Entry 7PH9 (electron microscopy, 8.70 A resolution (very low resolution: no residue pairs are listed; an interface is given only as per-side residue counts)); this record covers chains i and 3 of the 53 polymer chains in the assembly.

Chain i:
Name: 50S ribosomal protein L13
Source organism: Mycoplasma pneumoniae M129
UniProt: P75178 (RL13_MYCPN); numbering as in UniProt (aligned over 1-146)
Chain sequence (146 residues; each row starts with the number of its first residue):
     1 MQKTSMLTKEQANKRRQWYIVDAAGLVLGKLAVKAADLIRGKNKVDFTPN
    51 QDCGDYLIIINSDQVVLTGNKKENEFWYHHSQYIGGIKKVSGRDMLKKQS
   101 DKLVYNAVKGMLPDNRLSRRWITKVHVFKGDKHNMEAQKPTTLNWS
Disordered / not traced: 1-2

Chain 3:
Molecule: 23S ribosomal RNA
Source organism: Mycoplasma pneumoniae M129
Sequence (2907 nucleotides; numbered 1 to 2907; the number before each row is that of its first residue):
     1 UACAAUAAGUUACUAAGGGCUUAUGGUGGAUGCCUUGGCACUAAUAGGCG
    51 AUGAAGGACGUGUUAACCUGCGAUAAGCUUCGGGUAGGUGGUAAGAACCU
   101 CAGAUCCGGAGAUUUCCGAAUGGAGCAAUCCGGUAGUUGGAAACAGCUAU
   151 CAUUAAUUGAUGAAUAAAUAGUCAAUUAAAGCAAUACGUGGUGAAGUGAA
   201 ACAUCUCAGUAGCCACAGGAAAAGAAAACGAAUGUGAUUCCGUGUGUAGU
   251 GGCGAGCGAAAGCGGAACAGGCCAAACUUAUCAUUAGAUAGGGGUUGUAG
   301 GGCUUGCAAUGUGGACUUGAAAACGAUAGAAGAAGCUGUUGGAAAGCAGC
   351 GCGCAAAAGGGUGAUAGCCCCGUAUUUGAAAUUGUUUUCAUACCUAGCGA
   401 GAUCCCUGAGUAGCUCGGAAAACGUUAUUUUGAGUGAAUCUGCCCAGACC
   451 AUUGGGUAAGCCUAAAUACUAAUUAGUGACCGAUAGCGAAACAGUACCGU
   501 GAGGGAAAGGUGAAAAGAACCCAGAGAUGGGAGUGAAAUAGAUUCUGAAA
   551 CCAUAUGCCUACAACGUGUCAGAGCACAUUAAUGUGUGAUGGCGUGCGUU
   601 UUGAAGUAUGAGCCGGCGAGUUAUGAUAGCAAGCGUUAGUUAACCAGGAG
   651 AUGGGGAGCUGUAGCGAAAGCGAGUUUUAAAAGAGCGUUUGUUUGUUAUU
   701 AUAGACCCGAAACGGGUUGAGCUAGUCAUGAGCAGGUUGAAGGUUGAGUA
   751 ACAUCAACUGGAGGACCGAACCGACUCUCGUUGAAACGAUAGCGGAUGAC
   801 UUGUGAUUAGGGGUGAAAUUCCAAUCGAAAUCCGUGAUAGCUGGUUCUCG
   851 UCGAAAUAGCUUUAAGGCUAGCGUGAGAUCACAAAUAAGUGGAGGUAAAG
   901 CUACUGAAUGUAUGAUGGCGCCACCUAGGCGUACUGAAUACAAUUAAACU
   951 CUGAAUGCCAUUUAUUUUAUUCUCGCAGUCAGACAGUGGGGGAUAAGCUU
  1001 CAUUGUCAAGAGGGGAAGAGCCCAGAUCAUUAAAUAAGGUCCCCAAAAUA
  1051 UACUAAGUGGAAAAGGAUGUGAAAGUGCUAAAACAGCAAGGAUGUUGGCU
  1101 UAGAAGCAGCCAUCGUUUAAAGAGUGCGUAACAGCUCACUUGUCGAGUGU
  1151 UUUUGCGCCGAAGAUGUAACGGGGCUAAGUAUAUUACCGAAUUUAUGGAU
  1201 AAGAUUUAUAUCUUGUGGUAGACGAGCGUUGUAUUGGAGUUGAAGUCAAA
  1251 GCGUGAGCAUUGGUGGAUCCAAUACAAGUGAGAAUGCCGGCAUGAGUAAC
  1301 GCUUGGGAGUGAGAAUCUCCCAAACCGAUUGACUAAGGUUUCCUGGACCA
  1351 GGGUCGUCCUUCCAGGGUUAGUCUGGACCUAAGCUGAGGCUGAAAAGCGU
  1401 AGGCGAUGGACAACAGGUUAAUAUUCCUGUACUUACAGUUAGACUGAUGG
  1451 AGUGACAAAGAAGGUUUUCCACCCCCAUAAUUGGAUUUGGGGAUAAAUCA
  1501 UAAGGUGGUACAAUAGGCAAAUCCGUUGUGCAUAACAUUGAGUGAUGAUG
  1551 UCGAGUGAAUGAGUGAUCAAGUAGCGAAGGUGGUAUUAAUCAUGCUUUCA
  1601 AGAAAAGCUUCUAGGGUUAAUCUAGCUGUAACCAGUACCGAGAACGAACA
  1651 CACGUAGUCAAGGAGAGGAUCCUAAGGUUAGCGAGUGAACUAUAGCCAAG
  1701 GAACUCUGCAAAUUAACCCCGUAAGUUAGCGAGAAGGGGUGCUUAUGUAA
  1751 AAGUAAGCCGCAGUGAAGAACGAGGGGGGACUGUUUAACUAAAACACAAC
  1801 UCUAUGCCAAACCGUAAGGUGAUGUAUAUGGGGUGACACCUGCCCAGUGC
  1851 UGGAAGGUUAAAGAAGGAGGUUAGCGCAAGCGAAGCUUUUAACUGAAGCC
  1901 CCAGUGAACGGCGGCCGUAACUAUAACGGUCCUAAGGUAGCGAAAUUCCU
  1951 AGUCGGGUAAAUUCCGUCCCGCUUGAAUGGUGUAACCAUCUCUUGACUGU
  2001 CUCGGCUAUAGACUCGGUGAAAUCCAGGUACGGGUGAAGACACCCGUUAG
  2051 GCGCAACGGGACGGAAAGACCCCGUGAAGCUUUACUGUAGCUUAAUAUUG
  2101 AUCAGGACAUUAUCAUGUAGAGAAUAGGUAGGAGCAAUCGAUGCAAGUUC
  2151 GCUAGGACUUGUUGAUGCGAAAGGUGGAAUACUACCCUUGGUUGUGUGCU
  2201 GUUCUAAUUGGUAACUGUUAUCCAGUUUCAAGACAGUGUUAGGUGGGCAG
  2251 UUUGACUGGGGCGGUCGCCUCCUAAAAGGUAACGGAGGCGUACAAAGGUA
  2301 CCUUCAGUACGGUUGGAAAUCGUAUGUAGAGUGUAAUGGUGUAAGGGUGC
  2351 UUGACUGUGAGACAUACAGGUCGAACAGGUGAGAAAUCAGGUCAUAGUGA
  2401 UCCGGUGGUCCAGUAUGGAAUGGCCAUCGCUCAACGGAUAAAAGCUACUC
  2451 CGGGGAUAACAGGCUGAUACUGCCCAAGAGUUCAUAUCGACGGCAGUGUU
  2501 UGGCACCUCGAUGUCGACUCAUCUCAUCCUCGAGCUGAAGCAGGUUCGAA
  2551 GGGUUCGGCUGUUCGCCGAUUAAAGAGAUACGUGAGUUGGGUUCAAACCG
  2601 UCGUGAGACAGGUUGGUCCCUAUCUAUUGUGCCCGUAGGAAGAUUGAAGA
  2651 GUGUUGCUUCUAGUACGAGAGGACCGAAGCGAGGACACCUCUUAUGCUCC
  2701 AGUUGUAGCGCCAGCUGCACCGCUGGGUAGUAACGUGUCUAUUAGAUAAA
  2751 CGCUGAAAGCAUCUAAGUGUGAAACUAUCUCAAAGAUUAAUCUUCCCAUU
  2801 UCGCAAGAAAGUAAGAGCCGUCAAAGACGAUGACGUUGAUAGGUUACAGG
  2851 UGUAAGCAUAGUGAUAUGUUGAGCUGAGUAAUACUAAUUGCUCGAGGACU
  2901 UAUUGGA
Disordered / not traced: 1-7, 923-927, 1560-1569, 2901-2907

Interface between chain i and chain 3:
At this resolution (9 A) residue pairs are not listed: 55 residues of chain i and 49 of chain 3 lie at the interface.

Summary:
Chain i and chain 3 form an interface of 55 and 49 residues respectively.
Here chain i is 50S ribosomal protein L13 and chain 3 is 23S ribosomal RNA, both from Mycoplasma pneumoniae
M129. Entry 7PH9 (70S ribosome with P-site tRNA in chloramphenicol-treated Mycoplasma pneumoniae cells) was
determined by electron microscopy together with 7OOC, 7OOD, 7P6Z, 7PAH, 7PAI, 7PAJ and 23 further entries from
the same study.
